Entry 9VM1 (X-ray diffraction, 2.45 A resolution); this record covers chains A and C of the 4 polymer chains in the assembly.

Chain A:
Name: GTP-binding nuclear protein Ran
Source organism: Homo sapiens
Notes: EC 3.6.5.-
Reference sequence: P62826 (RAN_HUMAN); residue numbers follow UniProt; this construct covers 1-216
Sequence (235 residues; each row starts with the number of its first residue; numbers below 1 keep their minus sign (Gly-18 is residue -18)):
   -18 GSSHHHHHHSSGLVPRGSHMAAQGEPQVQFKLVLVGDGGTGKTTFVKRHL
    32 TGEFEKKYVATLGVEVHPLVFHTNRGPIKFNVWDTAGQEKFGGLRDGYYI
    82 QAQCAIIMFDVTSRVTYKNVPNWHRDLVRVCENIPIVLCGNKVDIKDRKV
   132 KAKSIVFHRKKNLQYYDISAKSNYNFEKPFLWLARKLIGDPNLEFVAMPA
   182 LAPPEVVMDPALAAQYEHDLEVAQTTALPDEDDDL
Not modelled in the structure: -18 to 7
Construct notes: expression tag (-18 to 0)
Ion coordination: Mg2+: Thr24, Thr42 (together with GTP)
Ligand contacts: GTP (guanosine-5'-triphosphate): Gly17, Asp18, Gly19, Gly20, Thr21, Gly22, Lys23, Thr24, Thr25, Phe35, Glu36, Lys37, Lys38, Tyr39, Val40, Ala41, Thr42, Thr66, Ala67, Gly68, Gln69, Asn122, Lys123, Asp125, Ile126, Ser150, Ala151, Lys152
Swiss-Prot annotation at these positions:
  - region: Lys37 to Val45 (Switch-I), Gly68 to Gln84 (Switch-II), Asp211 to Leu216 (Interaction with RANBP1)
  - binding site (GTP): Asp18 to Thr25, Glu36 to Thr42, Gly68, Asn122 to Asp125, Ser150 to Lys152
  - site: Gln69 (Essential for GTP hydrolysis)
  - modified residue: Ala2 (N-acetylalanine), Thr24 (Phosphothreonine), Lys37 (N6-acetyllysine), Lys60 (N6-acetyllysine), Lys71 (N6-acetyllysine), Lys99 (N6-acetyllysine), Lys134 (N6-acetyllysine), Lys159 (N6-acetyllysine)
  - cross-link (Glycyl lysine isopeptide (Lys-Gly)): Lys71 (interchain with G-Cter in SUMO2), Lys152 (interchain with G-Cter in SUMO2)
  - mutagenesis: Gly19 (G19V: Blocks DNA replication; when associated with L-69), Thr24 (T24L: Has low binding affinity for GTP and GDP. Almost completely abolishes interaction with BIRC5; T24N: Has low binding affinity for GTP and GDP. Decreases nuclear import of proteins and RNA ...), Thr25 (T25A: Minor effect on the interaction with the alpha phosphate group of bound GTP), Lys37 (K37Q: Mimics acetylation; enhances the nuclear export of RELA/p65; K37R: Decreased acetylation), Tyr39 (Y39A: Abolishes steric hindrance that traps the essential Q-69 in an unreactive position, and causes slow GTP hydrolysis in wild-type ...), Gln69 (Q69L: Strongly decreased GTPase activity. Probably locked in the GTP-bound form. Loss of interaction with NUTF2. Decreases nuclear location and leads to cytoplasmic location during interphase ...), Glu70 (E70A: Strongly decreases the relase of bound GDP), Arg76 (R76E: Probable loss of interaction with NUTF2. Loss of transport to the nucleus), Lys134 (K134Q: Loss of normal mitotic chromosome segregation and defective mitotic spindle orientation; K134R: Loss of normal mitotic chromosome segregation and formation of sister chromatid bridges), Asp211 to Leu216 (No effect on GTPase activity. Abolishes interaction with RANBP1)

Chain C:
Name: Exportin-1
Source organism: Saccharomyces cerevisiae (strain ATCC 204508 / S288c)
Reference sequence: P30822 (XPO1_YEAST); residue numbers follow UniProt; this construct covers 1-376, 414-440, 462-1058
Sequence (1003 residues; numbered -2 to 1058; 58 numbers in that range are skipped by the numbering (no residue carries them; nothing is unmodelled there); the number before each row is that of its first residue; numbers below 1 keep their minus sign (Gly-2 is residue -2)):
    -2 GGSMEGILDFSNDLDIALLDQVVSTFYQGSGVQQKQAQEILTKFQDNPDA
    48 WQKADQILQFSTNPQSKFIALSILDKLITRKWKLLPNDHRIGIRNFVVGM
    98 IISMCQDDEVFKTQKNLINKSDLTLVQILKQEWPQNWPEFIPELIGSSSS
   148 SVNVCENNMIVLKLLSEEVFDFSAEQMTQAKALHLKNSMSKEFEQIFKLC
   198 FQVLEQGSSSSLIVATLESLLRYLHWIPYRYIYETNILELLSTKFMTSPD
   248 TRAITLKCLTEVSNLKIPQDNDLIKRQTVLFFQNTLQQIATSVMPVTADL
   298 KATYANANGNDQSFLQDLAMFLTTYLARNRALLESDESLRELLLNAHQYL
   348 IQLSKIEERELFKTTLDYWHNLVADLFYE
   414 PLKKHIYEEICSQLRLVIIENMVRPEE
   462 IQLYKSEREVLVYLTHLNVIDTEEIMISKLARQIDGSEWSWHNINTLSWA
   512 IGSISGTMSEDTEKRFVVTVIKDLLGLCEQKRGKDNKAVVASDIMYVVGQ
   562 YPRFLKAHWNFLRTVILKLFEFMHETHEGVQDMACDTFIKIVQKCKYHFV
   612 IQQPRESEPFIQTIIRDIQKTTADLQPQQVHTFYKACGIIISEERSVAER
   662 NRLLSDLMQLPNMAWDTIVEQSTANPTLLLDSETVKIIANIIKTNVAVCT
   712 SMGADFYPQLGHIYYNMLQLYRAVSSMISAQVAAEGLIATKTPKVRGLRT
   762 IKKEILKLVETYISKARNLDDVVKVLVEPLLNAVLEDYMNNVPDARDAEV
   812 LNCMTTVVEKVGHMIPQGVILILQSVFECTLDMINKDFTEYPEHRVEFYK
   862 LLKVINEKSFAAFLELPPAAFKLFVDAICWAFKHNNRDVEVNGLQIALDL
   912 VKNIERMGNVPFANEFHKNYFFIFVSETFFVLTDSDHKSGFSKQALLLMK
   962 LISLVYDNKISVPLYQEAEVPQGTSNQVYLSQYLANMLSNAFPHLTSEQI
  1012 ASFLSALTKQCKDLVVFKGTLRDFLVQIKEVGGDPTDYLFAEDKENA
Not modelled in the structure: -2 to -1, 1053-1058
Construct notes: expression tag (-2 to 0); conflict Gly537 (Asp in P30822), Cys539 (Thr in P30822), Glu540 (Val in P30822), Gln541 (Lys in P30822), Cys1022 (Tyr in P30822)
Ion coordination: Na+: Tyr465, Trp510, Tyr557

Interface between chain A and chain C:
Pairs across the interface (53):
  Gly44(A) - Gln35(C)
  Val45(A) - Gln35(C)
  Val47(A) - Gln31(C)
  Trp64(A) - Phe23(C)  hydrophobic
  Glu70(A) - Arg77(C)  salt bridge
  Gly74(A) - Gln42(C)  hydrogen bond (backbone-side chain)
  Leu75(A) - Phe23(C)  hydrophobic
  Asp77(A) - Phe65(C)
  Asp77(A) - Lys117(C)  salt bridge
  Gly78(A) - Tyr24(C)  hydrogen bond (backbone-side chain)
  Gly78(A) - Phe65(C)
  Tyr79(A) - Phe23(C)  hydrophobic
  Tyr79(A) - Gln35(C)  hydrogen bond
  Ile81(A) - Tyr24(C)
  Ile81(A) - Gln62(C)
  Ile81(A) - Phe65(C)  hydrophobic
  Gln82(A) - Gln25(C)  hydrogen bond
  Gln82(A) - Gln62(C)
  Ser94(A) - Arg898(C)  hydrogen bond
  Val96(A) - Arg898(C)
  Lys99(A) - Glu172(C)
  Asn103(A) - Glu172(C)  hydrogen bond
  Arg106(A) - Phe169(C)
  Arg106(A) - Gln173(C)  hydrogen bond
  Arg110(A) - Leu120(C)
  Arg110(A) - Leu161(C)
  Arg110(A) - Glu164(C)  salt bridge
  Arg110(A) - Glu165(C)  salt bridge
  Val111(A) - Phe65(C)  hydrophobic
  Val111(A) - Asn113(C)
  Glu113(A) - Asn116(C)  hydrogen bond
  Lys134(A) - Gln463(C)
  His139(A) - Glu357(C)  salt bridge
  Arg140(A) - Met317(C)
  Arg140(A) - Thr361(C)  hydrogen bond
  Arg140(A) - Asp364(C)  salt bridge
  Lys141(A) - Lys254(C)  hydrogen bond (backbone-side chain)
  Lys141(A) - Glu258(C)  salt bridge
  Lys141(A) - Asn261(C)
  Asn143(A) - Lys254(C)  hydrogen bond
  Asn143(A) - Ser310(C)
  Asn143(A) - Gln313(C)  hydrogen bond
  Asn143(A) - Asp314(C)  hydrogen bond
  Gln145(A) - Glu355(C)  hydrogen bond
  Tyr146(A) - Glu357(C)
  Lys167(A) - Ala304(C)
  Lys167(A) - Gln309(C)  hydrogen bond
  Pro172(A) - Ala302(C)
  Pro172(A) - Asn303(C)
  Thr206(A) - Ile749(C)
  Ala208(A) - Lys752(C)
  Glu212(A) - Arg757(C)
  Asp213(A) - Arg757(C)  salt bridge
Interface residues without a listed pair, chain A (39 interface residues in all): Lys12, Leu43, Thr93, Asn100, Pro102, Ala133
Interface residues without a listed pair, chain C (46 interface residues in all): Leu38, Thr39, Ser69, Lys112, Thr257, Lys360, Ser950

Overview:
The interface between chain A and chain C involves 39 residues on one side and 46 on the other; the contacts
include 15 hydrogen bonds and 8 salt bridges. Among the polar pairs are Glu70(A)-Arg77(C), Asp77(A)-Lys117(C)
and Arg110(A)-Glu164(C). Bound to chain A: GTP.
Chain A is GTP-binding nuclear protein Ran (Homo sapiens) and chain C is Exportin-1 (Saccharomyces cerevisiae
(strain ATCC 204508 / S288c)); the structure, MVM NS2 mutant Nm42 in complex with CRM1-Ran-RanBP1, was
determined by X-ray diffraction (same publication as 6A38, 6A3A, 6A3B, 6A3C and 6A3E).
